PDB entry 8COM | electron microscopy, 3.30 A resolution | chains D and I of the 10 polymer chains in the assembly

Chain D:
Molecule: Histone H2B
From: Trypanosoma brucei brucei TREU927
UniProtKB: Q389T1 (Q389T1_TRYB2); residues 1-111 here correspond to UniProt positions 2-112 (UniProt number = residue number + 1)
Chain sequence (111 residues; row label = number of the first residue in the row):
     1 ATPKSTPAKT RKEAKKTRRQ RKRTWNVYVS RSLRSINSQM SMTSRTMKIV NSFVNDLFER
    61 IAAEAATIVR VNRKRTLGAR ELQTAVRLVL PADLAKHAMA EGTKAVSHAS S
Not modelled in the structure: 1-18
What the authors report for this chain:
  - binding site for Widom 601 145 bp DNA (127-mer ordered and built) (chain I): Arg23, Arg75

Chain I:
Molecule: Widom 601 145 bp DNA (127-mer ordered and built)
From: synthetic construct
Sequence (145 nucleotides; each row starts with the number of its first residue; numbers below 1 keep their minus sign (DA-72 is residue -72)):
   -72 ATCGATGTAT ATATCTGACA CGTGCCTGGA GACTAGGGAG TAATCCCCTT GGCGGTTAAA
   -12 ACGCGGGGGA CAGCGCGTAC GTGCGTTTAA GCGGTGCTAG AGCTGTCTAC GACCAATTGA
    48 GCGGCCTCGG CACCGGGATT CTGAT
Not modelled in the structure: -72 to -60, 68-72

Chain D / chain I interface:
Contacting residue pairs - 15 pairs, chain D then chain I:
  Arg19(D) - DC30(I)  sugar contact
  Gln20(D) - DC30(I)  hydrogen bond to the phosphate
  Arg21(D) - DT-46(I)  phosphate contact
  Arg21(D) - DG-45(I)  salt bridge to the phosphate
  Arg34(D) - DA-53(I)  sugar contact
  Arg34(D) - DC-52(I)  salt bridge to the phosphate
  Met42(D) - DC-54(I)  sugar contact
  Thr43(D) - DC-54(I)  phosphate contact
  Ser44(D) - DC-54(I)  hydrogen bond to the phosphate
  Lys74(D) - DA-34(I)  phosphate contact
  Lys74(D) - DG-33(I)  salt bridge to the phosphate
  Arg75(D) - DG-35(I)  salt bridge to the phosphate
  Arg75(D) - DA-34(I)  hydrogen bond to the phosphate
  Thr76(D) - DG-35(I)  phosphate contact
  Thr76(D) - DA-34(I)  hydrogen bond to the phosphate
Interface residues without a listed pair, chain D (12 interface residues in all): Ser41, Met47
Interface residues without a listed pair, chain I (10 interface residues in all): DG29

Overview:
The interface between chain D and chain I involves 12 residues on one side and 10 on the other, with 4
hydrogen bonds and 4 salt bridges. Among the polar pairs are Gln20(D)-DC30(I), Ser44(D)-DC-54(I) and
Arg75(D)-DA-34(I). From the paper: a binding site for Widom 601 145 bp DNA (127-mer ordered and built) (chain
I) at Arg23(D) and Arg75(D).
Here chain D is Histone H2B (Trypanosoma brucei brucei TREU927) and chain I is Widom 601 145 bp DNA (127-mer
ordered and built) (synthetic construct). Entry 8COM (Structure of the Nucleosome Core Particle from
Trypanosoma brucei) was determined by electron microscopy.
